PDB entry 4OIN | X-ray diffraction, 2.80 A resolution | chains A and B of the 9 polymer chains in the assembly

Chain A (and B):
Molecule: DNA-directed RNA polymerase subunit alpha
Organism: Thermus thermophilus
Notes: EC 2.7.7.6; chain B of this document is another copy of the same molecule, construct and numbering; everything in this record applies to it too
UniProtKB: Q5SHR6 (RPOA_THET8); residue numbers follow UniProt; this construct covers 1-315
Sequence (315 residues; each row starts with the number of its first residue):
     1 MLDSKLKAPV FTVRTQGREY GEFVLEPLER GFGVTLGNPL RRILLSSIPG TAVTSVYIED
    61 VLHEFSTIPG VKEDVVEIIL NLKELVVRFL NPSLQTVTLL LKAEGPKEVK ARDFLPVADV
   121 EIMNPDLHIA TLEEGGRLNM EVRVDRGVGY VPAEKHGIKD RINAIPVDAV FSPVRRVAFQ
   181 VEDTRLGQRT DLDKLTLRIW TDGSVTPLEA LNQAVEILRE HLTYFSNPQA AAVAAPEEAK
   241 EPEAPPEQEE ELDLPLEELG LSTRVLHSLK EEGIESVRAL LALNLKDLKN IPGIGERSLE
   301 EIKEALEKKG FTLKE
Unresolved in the structure: 1-3, 235-315 (chain B: 1, 229-315)

Chain A / chain B interface:
Contacting residue pairs (62; chain A residue first):
  Ala8(A) - Tyr224(B)  hydrophobic
  Pro9(A) - Tyr224(B)
  Phe11(A) - Tyr224(B)
  Phe11(A) - Phe225(B)
  Phe11(A) - Pro228(B)
  Leu25(A) - Tyr224(B)
  Leu25(A) - Phe225(B)  hydrophobic
  Leu28(A) - His221(B)
  Gly31(A) - Arg42(B)  hydrogen bond (backbone-side chain)
  Phe32(A) - Ser47(B)
  Phe32(A) - Ile217(B)  hydrophobic
  Phe32(A) - His221(B)
  Val34(A) - Arg42(B)
  Thr35(A) - Pro39(B)
  Thr35(A) - Arg42(B)  hydrogen bond
  Thr35(A) - Ile43(B)
  Leu36(A) - His221(B)
  Leu36(A) - Leu222(B)  hydrophobic
  Pro39(A) - Thr35(B)
  Pro39(A) - Pro39(B)  hydrophobic
  Leu40(A) - Phe225(B)  hydrophobic
  Arg42(A) - Gly31(B)  hydrogen bond (side chain-backbone)
  Arg42(A) - Val34(B)
  Arg42(A) - Thr35(B)  hydrogen bond
  Ile43(A) - Phe32(B)  hydrophobic
  Ser47(A) - Phe32(B)
  Thr54(A) - Leu2(B)
  Asp145(A) - Leu2(B)
  Arg146(A) - Leu2(B)
  His156(A) - Leu2(B)
  Ile158(A) - Leu2(B)  hydrophobic
  Phe171(A) - Leu2(B)  hydrophobic
  Val215(A) - Leu222(B)
  Ile217(A) - Phe32(B)  hydrophobic
  Leu218(A) - Leu36(B)  hydrophobic
  Leu218(A) - Leu222(B)  hydrophobic
  Arg219(A) - Leu222(B)
  His221(A) - Leu28(B)
  His221(A) - Phe32(B)
  His221(A) - Leu36(B)
  Leu222(A) - Val215(B)
  Leu222(A) - Leu218(B)  hydrophobic
  Leu222(A) - Arg219(B)
  Tyr224(A) - Ala8(B)  hydrophobic
  Tyr224(A) - Pro9(B)  hydrophobic
  Tyr224(A) - Phe11(B)
  Phe225(A) - Phe11(B)
  Phe225(A) - Leu25(B)  hydrophobic
  Phe225(A) - Leu36(B)  hydrophobic
  Phe225(A) - Leu40(B)  hydrophobic
  Phe225(A) - Leu211(B)  hydrophobic
  Asn227(A) - Phe11(B)
  Pro228(A) - Phe11(B)  hydrophobic
  Pro228(A) - Val13(B)  hydrophobic
  Gln229(A) - Phe11(B)  hydrogen bond (backbone-backbone)
  Gln229(A) - Thr12(B)
  Gln229(A) - Val13(B)  hydrogen bond (backbone-backbone)
  Ala230(A) - Val13(B)
  Ala231(A) - Thr12(B)
  Ala231(A) - Val13(B)  hydrogen bond (backbone-backbone)
  Ala231(A) - Arg14(B)
  Val233(A) - Arg14(B)
Also at the interface, not in a pair above, chain A (41 interface residues in all): Val13, Arg30, Gly147, Val151, Leu197, Leu211
Also at the interface, not in a pair above, chain B (33 interface residues in all): Ser46, Tyr150, Leu195, Asn227

In short:
41 residues of chain A face 33 of chain B across their interface; the contacts include 7 hydrogen bonds. Polar
contacts include Gly31(A)-Arg42(B), Thr35(A)-Arg42(B) and Gln229(A)-Phe11(B).
Both chains are DNA-directed RNA polymerase subunit alpha (Thermus thermophilus). Entry 4OIN (Crystal
structure of Thermus thermophilus transcription initiation complex soaked with GE23077) was determined by
X-ray diffraction (same publication as 4MQ9, 4OIO, 4OIP, 4OIQ and 4OIR).
